Entry 1GGE (X-ray diffraction, 1.89 A resolution); this record covers chains A and D of the 4 polymer chains in the assembly.

== Chain A (and D) ==
Molecule: Protein (CATALASE hpii)
Organism: Escherichia coli
Notes: EC 1.11.1.6; chain D of this document is another copy of the same molecule, construct and numbering; everything in this record applies to it too
UniProtKB: P21179 (CATE_ECOLI); numbering as in UniProt (aligned over 1-753)
Chain sequence (753 residues; numbered 1 to 753; the number before each row is that of its first residue):
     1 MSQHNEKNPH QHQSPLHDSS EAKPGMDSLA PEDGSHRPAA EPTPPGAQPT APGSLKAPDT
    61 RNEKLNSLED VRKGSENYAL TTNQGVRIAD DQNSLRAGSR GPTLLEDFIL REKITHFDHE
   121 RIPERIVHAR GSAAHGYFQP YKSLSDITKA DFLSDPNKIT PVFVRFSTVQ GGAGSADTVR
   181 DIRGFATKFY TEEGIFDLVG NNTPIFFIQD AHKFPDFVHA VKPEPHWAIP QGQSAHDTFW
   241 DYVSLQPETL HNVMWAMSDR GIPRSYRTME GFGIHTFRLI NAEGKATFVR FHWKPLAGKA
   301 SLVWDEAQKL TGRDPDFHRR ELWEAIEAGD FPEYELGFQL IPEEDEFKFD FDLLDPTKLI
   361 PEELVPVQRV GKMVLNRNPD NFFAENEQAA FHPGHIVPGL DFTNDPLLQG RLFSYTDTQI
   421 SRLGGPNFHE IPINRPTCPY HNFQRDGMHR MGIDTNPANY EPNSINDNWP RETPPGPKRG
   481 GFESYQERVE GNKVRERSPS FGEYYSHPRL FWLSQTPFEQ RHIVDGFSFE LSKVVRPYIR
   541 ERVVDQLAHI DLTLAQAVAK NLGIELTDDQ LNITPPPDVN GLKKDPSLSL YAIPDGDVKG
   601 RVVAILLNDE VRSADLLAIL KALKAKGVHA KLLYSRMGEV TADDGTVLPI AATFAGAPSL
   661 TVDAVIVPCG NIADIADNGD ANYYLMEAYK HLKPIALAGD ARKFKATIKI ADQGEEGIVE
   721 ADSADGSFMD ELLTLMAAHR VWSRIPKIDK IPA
Not modelled in the structure: 1-26
Covalent attachments: covalent link His-392/Tyr-415
Ion coordination: cis-heme d hydroxychlorin gamma-spirolactone Fe near Tyr-415 (its only coordinating residue here)
Residues lining bound ligands:
  - cis-heme d hydroxychlorin gamma-spirolactone (HDD), molecule 1: Ile-114, Phe-117, Asp-118
  - cis-heme d hydroxychlorin gamma-spirolactone (HDD), molecule 2: Arg-125, Ile-126, Val-127, His-128, Arg-165, Ser-167, Gly-184, Phe-185, Ala-186, Val-199, Gly-200, Asn-201, Phe-206, Ala-211, Phe-214, Ile-274, His-275, Ala-389, Phe-391, Leu-407, Gly-410, Arg-411, Ser-414, Tyr-415, Thr-418, Gln-419, Arg-422
From the paper describing this entry:
  - catalytic residues: His-128, Asn-201 (citing earlier work)
  - cis-heme d hydroxychlorin gamma-spirolactone coordination: Tyr-415
  - contacts within the chain: His-392/Tyr-415 (covalent link)
  - self-association interface (contacts with another copy of this molecule); pairs are residue here / residue on that copy: His-449/His-449 (citing earlier work)
  - post-translational modification sites: His-392, Tyr-415

== How chain A and chain D interact ==
Residue-residue contacts - 267 pairs, chain A then chain D:
  Ser-28(A) with Leu-245(D)
  Leu-29(A) with Arg-542(D), hydrogen bond (backbone-side chain)
  Ala-30(A) with Arg-542(D)
  Pro-31(A) with Tyr-538(D), hydrophobic; Arg-542(D)
  Ser-35(A) with Tyr-538(D)
  His-36(A) with Arg-536(D), hydrogen bond (backbone-side chain); Tyr-538(D)
  Pro-49(A) with Arg-536(D)
  Thr-50(A) with His-226(D), hydrogen bond; Trp-227(D)
  Ala-51(A) with His-226(D)
  Pro-52(A) with His-226(D)
  Asp-90(A) with Arg-495(D)
  Asp-91(A) with His-212(D), salt bridge; Lys-213(D), hydrogen bond (backbone-side chain); Asp-216(D)
  Gln-92(A) with Lys-213(D), hydrogen bond; Arg-497(D), hydrogen bond (backbone-side chain)
  Asn-93(A) with Asp-210(D); His-212(D); Arg-495(D); Glu-496(D); Arg-497(D), hydrogen bond
  Ser-94(A) with Asp-210(D), hydrogen bond; His-212(D); Val-494(D); Arg-495(D)
  Leu-95(A) with Lys-493(D); Val-494(D); Arg-495(D)
  Arg-96(A) with Asp-210(D), salt bridge; Pro-406(D); Asn-492(D); Lys-493(D); Val-494(D), hydrogen bond (backbone-backbone); Glu-496(D), hydrogen bond (side chain-backbone); Arg-497(D)
  Ala-97(A) with Val-489(D), hydrophobic; Asn-492(D)
  Gly-98(A) with Gly-491(D); Asn-492(D), hydrogen bond (backbone-backbone); Val-494(D)
  Ser-99(A) with Val-494(D); Glu-496(D); Ser-498(D)
  Arg-100(A) with Glu-346(D), salt bridge; Phe-347(D); Asp-352(D), salt bridge; Leu-354(D); Asn-404(D), hydrogen bond (backbone-side chain); Ser-498(D)
  Gly-101(A) with Asn-404(D)
  Pro-102(A) with Asn-404(D); Gln-409(D); Val-489(D)
  Thr-103(A) with Gln-409(D), hydrogen bond (backbone-side chain)
  Leu-104(A) with Lys-493(D)
  Glu-106(A) with Lys-493(D), salt bridge
  Asp-107(A) with Arg-495(D), salt bridge
  Ile-109(A) with His-212(D); Arg-495(D)
  Leu-110(A) with His-212(D)
  Arg-111(A) with Phe-413(D)
  Lys-113(A) with His-212(D), hydrogen bond (side chain-backbone); Asp-216(D), salt bridge
  Ile-114(A) with Ala-211(D); Pro-215(D); Phe-413(D), hydrophobic; Ser-414(D)
  Thr-115(A) with Phe-413(D); Asp-417(D)
  Phe-117(A) with Ile-126(D), hydrophobic; Phe-214(D), hydrophobic; Pro-215(D), hydrophobic; Val-218(D), hydrophobic
  Asp-118(A) with Ile-126(D); Phe-413(D); Ser-414(D), hydrogen bond; Asp-417(D); Thr-418(D), hydrogen bond (backbone-side chain)
  His-119(A) with Asp-417(D), salt bridge; Thr-418(D); Ser-421(D), hydrogen bond
  Glu-120(A) with Ile-126(D); His-219(D), salt bridge
  Arg-121(A) with Pro-123(D); Glu-124(D); Ile-126(D), hydrogen bond (side chain-backbone); Lys-222(D)
  Pro-123(A) with Arg-121(D)
  Glu-124(A) with Arg-121(D)
  Ile-126(A) with Phe-117(D), hydrophobic; Asp-118(D); Glu-120(D); Arg-121(D), hydrogen bond (backbone-side chain)
  Gly-174(A) with Gly-174(D); Ser-175(D); Gln-231(D)
  Ser-175(A) with Gly-174(D)
  Asp-210(A) with Gln-92(D); Asn-93(D); Ser-94(D), hydrogen bond; Arg-96(D), salt bridge
  Ala-211(A) with Ile-114(D)
  His-212(A) with Asp-91(D), salt bridge; Asn-93(D); Ser-94(D); Ile-109(D); Leu-110(D); Lys-113(D), hydrogen bond (backbone-side chain)
  Lys-213(A) with Asp-91(D), hydrogen bond (side chain-backbone); Gln-92(D), hydrogen bond
  Phe-214(A) with Phe-117(D), hydrophobic
  Pro-215(A) with Ile-114(D); Phe-117(D), hydrophobic
  Asp-216(A) with Asp-91(D); Lys-113(D), salt bridge
  Val-218(A) with Phe-117(D), hydrophobic
  His-219(A) with Glu-120(D), salt bridge
  Lys-222(A) with Arg-121(D)
  Pro-225(A) with Asn-381(D); Phe-382(D), hydrogen bond (backbone-backbone)
  His-226(A) with Thr-50(D), hydrogen bond; Ala-51(D); Pro-52(D); Trp-323(D); Asp-380(D); Phe-382(D), hydrogen bond (backbone-backbone)
  Trp-227(A) with Thr-50(D); Arg-319(D); Arg-320(D); Trp-323(D), hydrophobic; Glu-324(D); Phe-382(D)
  Ala-228(A) with Arg-319(D), hydrogen bond (backbone-side chain); Phe-382(D), hydrophobic
  Ile-229(A) with Asp-316(D); Arg-319(D); Arg-320(D)
  Pro-230(A) with Asp-316(D)
  Gln-231(A) with Gly-174(D); Asp-316(D), hydrogen bond (backbone-side chain)
  Gln-233(A) with Pro-315(D)
  Leu-245(A) with Leu-29(D), hydrophobic
  Asp-305(A) with Arg-313(D), salt bridge
  Gln-308(A) with Gly-312(D); Arg-313(D), hydrogen bond
  Lys-309(A) with Arg-313(D)
  Thr-311(A) with Gly-312(D), hydrogen bond (side chain-backbone)
  Gly-312(A) with Gln-308(D); Thr-311(D), hydrogen bond (backbone-side chain); Gly-312(D)
  Arg-313(A) with Asp-305(D), salt bridge; Gln-308(D), hydrogen bond; Lys-309(D)
  Pro-315(A) with Gln-233(D)
  Asp-316(A) with Ile-229(D); Pro-230(D); Gln-231(D), hydrogen bond (side chain-backbone)
  Arg-319(A) with Trp-227(D); Ala-228(D), hydrogen bond (side chain-backbone); Ile-229(D)
  Arg-320(A) with Trp-227(D); Ile-229(D)
  Trp-323(A) with His-226(D); Trp-227(D), hydrophobic
  Glu-346(A) with Arg-100(D), salt bridge
  Phe-347(A) with Arg-100(D)
  Asp-352(A) with Arg-100(D), salt bridge
  Leu-354(A) with Arg-100(D)
  Asp-380(A) with His-226(D)
  Asn-381(A) with Pro-225(D)
  Phe-382(A) with Pro-225(D), hydrogen bond (backbone-backbone); His-226(D), hydrogen bond (backbone-backbone); Trp-227(D); Ala-228(D), hydrophobic
  Asn-404(A) with Arg-100(D), hydrogen bond (side chain-backbone); Gly-101(D); Pro-102(D)
  Pro-406(A) with Arg-96(D)
  Gln-409(A) with Pro-102(D); Thr-103(D), hydrogen bond (side chain-backbone)
  Phe-413(A) with Arg-111(D); Ile-114(D), hydrophobic; Thr-115(D); Asp-118(D)
  Ser-414(A) with Ile-114(D); Asp-118(D), hydrogen bond
  Asp-417(A) with Thr-115(D); Asp-118(D); His-119(D), salt bridge
  Thr-418(A) with Asp-118(D), hydrogen bond (side chain-backbone); His-119(D)
  Ser-421(A) with His-119(D), hydrogen bond
  Val-489(A) with Ala-97(D), hydrophobic; Pro-102(D)
  Gly-491(A) with Gly-98(D)
  Asn-492(A) with Arg-96(D); Ala-97(D); Gly-98(D), hydrogen bond (backbone-backbone)
  Lys-493(A) with Leu-95(D); Arg-96(D); Leu-104(D); Glu-106(D), salt bridge
  Val-494(A) with Ser-94(D); Leu-95(D); Arg-96(D), hydrogen bond (backbone-backbone); Gly-98(D); Ser-99(D)
  Arg-495(A) with Asp-90(D); Asn-93(D); Ser-94(D); Leu-95(D); Asp-107(D), salt bridge; Ile-109(D)
  Glu-496(A) with Asn-93(D); Arg-96(D), hydrogen bond (backbone-side chain); Ser-99(D)
  Arg-497(A) with Gln-92(D), hydrogen bond (side chain-backbone); Asn-93(D), hydrogen bond; Arg-96(D)
  Ser-498(A) with Ser-99(D); Arg-100(D)
  Ser-532(A) with Met-637(D)
  Lys-533(A) with Gly-656(D), hydrogen bond (side chain-backbone)
  Val-535(A) with Gln-48(D); Pro-49(D)
  Arg-536(A) with His-36(D), hydrogen bond (side chain-backbone); Pro-49(D)
  Tyr-538(A) with Pro-31(D), hydrophobic; His-36(D)
  Arg-540(A) with Met-637(D)
  Arg-542(A) with Leu-29(D), hydrogen bond (side chain-backbone)
  Lys-560(A) with Arg-636(D)
  Asn-561(A) with Arg-636(D); Met-637(D), hydrogen bond (backbone-backbone)
  Leu-562(A) with Met-637(D); Gly-638(D), hydrogen bond (backbone-backbone)
  Gly-563(A) with Met-637(D)
  Arg-636(A) with Lys-560(D); Asn-561(D); Gly-563(D)
  Met-637(A) with Ser-532(D); Arg-540(D); Asn-561(D), hydrogen bond (backbone-backbone); Leu-562(D); Gly-563(D), hydrogen bond (backbone-backbone)
  Gly-638(A) with Leu-562(D), hydrogen bond (backbone-backbone)
  Gly-656(A) with Lys-533(D), hydrogen bond (backbone-side chain)
  Gly-679(A) with Lys-750(D); Ile-751(D); Pro-752(D)
  Asn-682(A) with Pro-752(D)
  Tyr-683(A) with Tyr-683(D), hydrogen bond; Pro-752(D); Ala-753(D), hydrophobic
  Met-686(A) with Pro-752(D), hydrophobic
  Asp-749(A) with Gly-679(D), hydrogen bond (backbone-backbone)
  Lys-750(A) with Asp-677(D); Gly-679(D)
  Ile-751(A) with Gly-679(D)
  Pro-752(A) with Gly-679(D); Asn-682(D); Tyr-683(D); Met-686(D)
  Ala-753(A) with Tyr-683(D), hydrophobic
Other interface residues (no listed pair), chain A (135 interface residues in all): Gln-48, Ile-122, Arg-125, Val-127, Arg-130, Ala-173, Gln-246, Glu-324, Ile-420, Glu-490, Pro-499, Ser-500, Phe-529, Asp-677
Other interface residues (no listed pair), chain D (134 interface residues in all): Ala-30, Ser-35, Ile-122, Arg-125, Val-127, Arg-130, Gln-246, Ile-420, Glu-490, Pro-499, Ser-500, Phe-529, Val-535, Asn-678, Asp-749

== Summary ==
135 residues of chain A and 134 residues of chain D are in contact; the contacts include 57 hydrogen bonds and
20 salt bridges. Polar contacts include Asp-91(A)/His-212(D), Arg-96(A)/Asp-210(D) and Arg-100(A)/Glu-346(D).
Chain A binds cis-heme d hydroxychlorin gamma-spirolactone. From the paper: catalytic residues His-128(A) and
Asn-201(A); cis-heme d hydroxychlorin gamma-spirolactone coordination by Tyr-415(A).
Both chains are Protein (CATALASE hpii) (Escherichia coli). Entry 1GGE (Crystal structure of catalase hpii
from escherichia coli, native structure at 1.9 A resolution) was determined by X-ray diffraction together with
1GGF, 1GGH, 1GGJ, 1GGK and 1GG9 from the same study.
